PDB entry 8EM9 | X-ray diffraction, 2.34 A resolution | chains D and F of the 3 polymer chains in the assembly

# Chain D
Molecule: 16-nt DNA strand
Sequence (16 nucleotides; row label = number of the first residue in the row):
    18 TCCCTACTTC TCCTAT

# Chain F
Protein: Transcription factor PU.1
Organism: Homo sapiens
Notes: fragment: ETS-Domain
Reference sequence: P17947 (SPI1_HUMAN); residue numbers follow UniProt; this construct covers 165-270
Chain sequence (106 residues; numbered 165 to 270; the number before each row is that of its first residue):
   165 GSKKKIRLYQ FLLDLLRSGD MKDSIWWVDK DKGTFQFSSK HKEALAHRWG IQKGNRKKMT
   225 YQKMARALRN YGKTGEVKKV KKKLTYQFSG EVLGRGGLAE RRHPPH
Disordered / not traced: 165-168, 259-270
UniProt features mapped onto this chain:
  - DNA-binding region: Ile170 to Ser253 (ETS)
  - binding site (DNA): Lys217, Arg230, Arg233, Lys243
  - natural variant: His211 (H211P: In AGM10), Val241 (V241G: In AGM10)

# How chain D and chain F interact
Contacting residue pairs (19; chain D residue first):
  DA23(D) - Arg171(F)  salt bridge to the phosphate
  DC24(D) - Arg171(F)  salt bridge to the phosphate
  DC24(D) - Leu172(F)  hydrogen bond to the phosphate
  DC24(D) - Lys217(F)  hydrogen bond to the phosphate
  DC24(D) - Ala231(F)  sugar contact
  DC24(D) - Tyr235(F)  hydrogen bond to the phosphate
  DT25(D) - Trp213(F)  hydrogen bond to the phosphate
  DT25(D) - Lys217(F)  salt bridge to the phosphate
  DT25(D) - Asn219(F)  hydrogen bond to the phosphate
  DT25(D) - Met223(F)  phosphate contact
  DT25(D) - Asn234(F)  base contact
  DT26(D) - Asn219(F)  phosphate contact
  DT26(D) - Arg220(F)  hydrogen bond to the phosphate
  DT26(D) - Lys221(F)  hydrogen bond to the phosphate
  DT26(D) - Met223(F)  phosphate contact
  DT26(D) - Lys227(F)  salt bridge to the phosphate
  DT26(D) - Arg230(F)  base contact
  DC27(D) - Lys221(F)  phosphate contact
  DC27(D) - Lys227(F)  salt bridge to the phosphate
Also at the interface, not in a pair above, chain F (14 interface residues in all): Ile170

# Summary
The interface between chain D and chain F involves 5 residues on one side and 14 on the other, with 7 hydrogen
bonds and 5 salt bridges. Among the polar pairs are DC24(D)-Leu172(F), DC24(D)-Lys217(F) and
DC24(D)-Tyr235(F).
Here chain D is a 16-nt DNA strand and chain F is Transcription factor PU.1 (Homo sapiens). Entry 8EM9 (Human
PU.1 ETS-Domain (165-270) Bound to d(AATAGGAGAAGTAGGG)) was determined by X-ray diffraction, deposited
together with 8E3K, 8E3R, 8E4H, 8E5Y, 8EBH, 8EE9 and 14 further entries.
